PDB entry 4RB2 | X-ray diffraction, 2.82 A resolution | chains C and D of the 4 polymer chains in the assembly

== Chain C (and D) ==
Name: DNA-binding transcriptional dual regulator of siderophore biosynthesis and transport(Fur family)
Organism: Magnetospirillum gryphiswaldense
Notes: chain D of this document is another copy of the same molecule, construct and numbering; everything in this record applies to it too
Reference sequence: V6F4Q0 (V6F4Q0_9PROT); residues 1-143 here = UniProt positions 1-143
Amino-acid sequence (145 residues; numbered -1 to 143; the number before each row is that of its first residue; numbers below 1 keep their minus sign (Gly-1 is residue -1)):
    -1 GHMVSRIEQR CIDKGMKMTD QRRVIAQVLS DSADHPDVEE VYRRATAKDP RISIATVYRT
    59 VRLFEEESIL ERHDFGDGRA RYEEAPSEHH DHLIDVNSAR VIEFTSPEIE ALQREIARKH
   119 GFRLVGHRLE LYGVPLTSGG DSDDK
Not modelled in the structure: -1 to 0, 76, 136-143 (chain D: -1 to 0, 135-143)
Modified / non-standard residues: Mse1 (selenomethionine; parent Met); Mse14 (selenomethionine; parent Met); Mse16 (selenomethionine; parent Met)
Differences from the reference sequence: expression tag (-1 to 0)
Metal / ion sites: Mn2+ site 1: His33, Glu81, His88, His90, Glu101; Mn2+ site 2: His87, Asp89, Glu108, His125
From the paper describing this entry:
  - mutagenesis - H33A/H90A, E108A/H125A: decreased binding to Mn2+
  - mutagenesis - K15A (977 versus 85 nM), Y56A, E108A/H125A (K_D_=272 nM): decreased binding to the 25-nt DNA strand
  - mutagenesis - H33A/H90A, R57A: abolished binding to the 25-nt DNA strand
  - mutagenesis - C9L/M14L/M16V: increased growth
  - mutagenesis - H33A/H90A, E108A/H125A: decreased binding to manganese ions
  - mutagenesis - C9L/M14L/M16V: increased growth in response to streptonigrin (SNG)

== Interface between chain C and chain D ==
Pairs across the interface (74):
  Asp72(C) with Arg126(D), hydrogen bond (backbone-side chain)
  Phe73(C) with Arg126(D)
  Gly74(C) with Arg126(D)
  Leu91(C) with His118(D)
  Asp93(C) with Phe120(D)
  Val94(C) with Val123(D), hydrophobic
  Ile100(C) with His118(D); Phe120(D), hydrophobic
  Phe102(C) with Ile114(D), hydrophobic
  Ser104(C) with Ile114(D)
  Glu106(C) with Leu110(D)
  Ile107(C) with Leu110(D), hydrophobic; Ile114(D), hydrophobic
  Leu110(C) with Glu106(D); Ile107(D), hydrophobic; Leu110(D), hydrophobic
  Gln111(C) with Leu129(D)
  Ile114(C) with Phe102(D), hydrophobic; Ser104(D); Ile107(D), hydrophobic
  His118(C) with Leu91(D); Ile100(D)
  Gly119(C) with Pro133(D); Leu134(D)
  Phe120(C) with Leu91(D), hydrophobic; Ile100(D), hydrophobic; Gly131(D); Val132(D); Pro133(D)
  Arg121(C) with Gly131(D); Val132(D), hydrogen bond (backbone-backbone); Leu134(D)
  Leu122(C) with Leu129(D), hydrophobic; Tyr130(D)
  Val123(C) with Val94(D), hydrophobic; Tyr130(D), hydrogen bond (backbone-backbone); Gly131(D); Val132(D), hydrophobic
  Gly124(C) with Leu129(D); Tyr130(D), hydrogen bond (backbone-backbone)
  His125(C) with Glu128(D); Leu129(D); Tyr130(D)
  Arg126(C) with Asp72(D); Phe73(D), hydrogen bond (side chain-backbone); Arg126(D); Leu127(D); Glu128(D), salt bridge; Tyr130(D), hydrogen bond
  Leu127(C) with Gln111(D); Arg126(D); Leu127(D), hydrophobic
  Glu128(C) with His125(D); Arg126(D), salt bridge
  Leu129(C) with Gln111(D); Ile114(D), hydrophobic; Leu122(D), hydrophobic; Gly124(D); His125(D)
  Tyr130(C) with Arg121(D); Leu122(D); Val123(D), hydrogen bond (backbone-backbone); Gly124(D), hydrogen bond (backbone-backbone); His125(D)
  Gly131(C) with Phe120(D); Arg121(D)
  Val132(C) with Phe120(D); Arg121(D), hydrogen bond (backbone-backbone); Val123(D), hydrophobic
  Pro133(C) with Gly119(D); Phe120(D)
  Leu134(C) with Gly119(D), hydrogen bond (backbone-backbone); Phe120(D); Arg121(D)
Also at the interface, not in a pair above, chain D (33 interface residues in all): Gly74, Asp93, Ala115, Arg116

== Summary ==
Chain C and chain D form an interface of 31 and 33 residues respectively, with 10 hydrogen bonds and 2 salt
bridges. Polar pairs include Arg126(C)-Glu128(D), Asp72(C)-Arg126(D) and Arg126(C)-Phe73(D). From the paper:
K15A, Y56A and E108A/H125A of chain C reduce binding to the 25-nt DNA strand; H33A/H90A and E108A/H125A of
chain C reduce binding to Mn2+.
Both chains are DNA-binding transcriptional dual regulator of siderophore biosynthesis and transport(Fur
family) (Magnetospirillum gryphiswaldense). Entry 4RB2 (Crystal structure of Magnetospirillum gryphiswaldense
MSR-1 SeMet-Fur-Mn2+-feoAB1 operator) was determined by X-ray diffraction, deposited together with 4RAY, 4RAZ,
4RB0 and 4RB1.
